Entry 9G9E (electron microscopy, 2.87 A resolution); this record covers chains C and H of the 9 polymer chains in the assembly.

Chain C:
Name: CRISPR system Cms protein Csm2
Organism: Enterococcus italicus DSM 15952
Reference sequence: E6LHV6 (CSM2_ENTI1); numbering as in UniProt (aligned over 1-140)
Sequence (140 residues; each row starts with the number of its first residue):
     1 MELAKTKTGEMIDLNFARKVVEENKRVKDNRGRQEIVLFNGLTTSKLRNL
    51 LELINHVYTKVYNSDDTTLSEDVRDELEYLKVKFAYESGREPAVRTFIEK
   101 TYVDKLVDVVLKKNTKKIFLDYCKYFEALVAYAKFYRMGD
Unresolved in the structure: 1-14, 138-140

Chain H:
Name: CRISPR system Cms protein Csm5
Organism: Enterococcus italicus DSM 15952
Reference sequence: E6LHV3 (CSM5_ENTI1); residues 1-349 here = UniProt positions 1-349
Sequence (379 residues; numbered 1 to 379; the number before each row is that of its first residue):
     1 MIEKVYQVKLKVYGPVHIGSGKIIRKQEYIYDRRKSLAHIVDGPNLVKFL
    51 NKKGKFTAYLQYLNTTKERADLYTFLRQEQIDTNDWKTFVLYTERVNQGK
   101 IDMKDHNPYSRTSTNRRQVDKGMNDLHLFVRDGRGDLYIPGSSLKGALRT
   151 VLEGANQSAEAFHSLSISDSLPIDPKNLAIYQKIDINKELKPMPLYRECV
   201 NVGTTVEFTMKINSDDWTIEKIEKQIQQAYLQYWNKWFVGMVTTPGGKAF
   251 IKGGGLPSVLHAKHRPTVLFLGGGTGFPSKTTHYLQKPKEQAQKDIFAIL
   301 QRRFRNVYGKMATVPKNVPMVLKGTVNDSTNKWYQQGVCLLEFQPIGEAL
   351 EVLFQGPGGGWSHPQFEKGGGWSHPQFEK
Unresolved in the structure: 1-2, 101-120, 155-160, 261-265, 323-327, 346-379
Sequence notes: expression tag (350-379)

Interface between chain C and chain H:
Pairs across the interface - 16 pairs, chain C then chain H:
  Glu78(C) - Val47(H)
  Glu78(C) - Phe56(H)
  Tyr79(C) - Glu28(H)
  Tyr79(C) - Gly43(H)
  Tyr79(C) - Pro44(H)
  Val82(C) - Phe56(H)  hydrophobic
  Lys83(C) - Glu28(H)  salt bridge
  Ala85(C) - Leu63(H)  hydrophobic
  Tyr86(C) - Ile24(H)
  Tyr86(C) - Arg25(H)  hydrogen bond (side chain-backbone)
  Tyr86(C) - Gln27(H)
  Tyr86(C) - Glu28(H)
  Ser88(C) - Lys67(H)
  Gly89(C) - Lys67(H)
  Arg90(C) - Arg25(H)
  Arg95(C) - Lys67(H)
Also at the interface, not in a pair above, chain C (11 interface residues in all): Asp75
Also at the interface, not in a pair above, chain H (13 interface residues in all): Ile23, Lys48, Tyr59

Overview:
11 residues of chain C face 13 of chain H across their interface; the contacts include 1 hydrogen bond and 1
salt bridge. Among the polar pairs are Lys83(C)-Glu28(H) and Tyr86(C)-Arg25(H).
Here chain C is CRISPR system Cms protein Csm2 and chain H is CRISPR system Cms protein Csm5, both from
Enterococcus italicus DSM 15952. Entry 9G9E (CryoEM structure of Enterococcus italicus Csm-crRNA complex bound
to AMPNPP) was determined by electron microscopy (same publication as 9G9A, 9G9B, 9G9C, 9G9D, 9G9F, 9G9G and 4
further entries).
